Entry 7Z2E (electron microscopy, 3.45 A resolution); this record covers chains A and B of the 3 polymer chains in the assembly.

# Chain A
Molecule: Reverse transcriptase/ribonuclease H
Source organism: Human immunodeficiency virus type 1 BH10
Notes: EC 2.7.7.49, 2.7.7.7, 3.1.26.13, 3.1.13.2
UniProt: P03366 (POL_HV1B1); residues 1-554 here correspond to UniProt positions 600-1153 (UniProt number = residue number + 599)
Amino-acid sequence (556 residues; each row starts with the number of its first residue; numbers below 1 keep their minus sign (Met-1 is residue -1)):
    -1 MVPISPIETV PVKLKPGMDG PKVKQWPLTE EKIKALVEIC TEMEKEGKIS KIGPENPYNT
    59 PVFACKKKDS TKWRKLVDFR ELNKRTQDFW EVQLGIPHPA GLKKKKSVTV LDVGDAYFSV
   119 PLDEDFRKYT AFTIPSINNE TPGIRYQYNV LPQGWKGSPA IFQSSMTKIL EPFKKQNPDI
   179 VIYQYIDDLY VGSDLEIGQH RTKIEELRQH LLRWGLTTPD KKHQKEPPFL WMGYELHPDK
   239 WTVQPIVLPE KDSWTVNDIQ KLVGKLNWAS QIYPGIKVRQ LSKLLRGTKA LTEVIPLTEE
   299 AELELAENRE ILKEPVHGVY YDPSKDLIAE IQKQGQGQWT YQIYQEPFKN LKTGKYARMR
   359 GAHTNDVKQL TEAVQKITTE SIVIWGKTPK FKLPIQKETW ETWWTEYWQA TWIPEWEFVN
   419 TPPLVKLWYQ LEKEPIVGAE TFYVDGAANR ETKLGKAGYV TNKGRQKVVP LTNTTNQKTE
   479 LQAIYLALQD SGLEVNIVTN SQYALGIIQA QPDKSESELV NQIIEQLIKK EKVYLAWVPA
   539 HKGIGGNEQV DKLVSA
Not modelled in the structure: -1, 21-25, 60-69, 134-140
Sequence notes: initiating methionine (-1); expression tag (0); conflict Cys63 (Ile662 in P03366), Ser280 (Cys879 in P03366), Asn498 (Asp1097 in P03366); engineered mutation Ile184 (Met783 in P03366)
Swiss-Prot annotation at these positions:
  - region: Phe227 to His235 (RT 'primer grip')
  - motif: Trp398 to Trp414 (Tryptophan repeat motif)
  - binding site (Mg(2+)): Asp110, Asp185, Asp186, Asp443, Glu478, Asp549
  - site: Trp401 (Essential for RT p66/p51 heterodimerization), Trp414 (Essential for RT p66/p51 heterodimerization), Phe440, Tyr441 (Cleavage)
Ligand contacts: Rilpivirine (T27; 4-{[4-({4-[(E)-2-cyanoethenyl]-2,6-dimethylphenyl}amino)pyrimidin-2-yl]amino}benzonitrile): Pro95, Leu100, Lys101, Lys103, Val106, Val179, Tyr181, Tyr188, Gly190, Phe227, Trp229, Leu234, His235, Pro236, Tyr318
From the paper describing this entry:
  - binding site for the 38-nt DNA strand: Ile184

# Chain B
Molecule: p51 RT
Source organism: Human immunodeficiency virus type 1 BH10
UniProt: P03366 (POL_HV1B1); residues 1-428 here correspond to UniProt positions 600-1027 (UniProt number = residue number + 599)
Amino-acid sequence (428 residues; each row starts with the number of its first residue):
     1 PISPIETVPV KLKPGMDGPK VKQWPLTEEK IKALVEICTE MEKEGKISKI GPENPYNTPV
    61 FAIKKKDSTK WRKLVDFREL NKRTQDFWEV QLGIPHPAGL KKKKSVTVLD VGDAYFSVPL
   121 DEDFRKYTAF TIPSINNKTP GIRYQYNVLP QGWKGSPAIF QSSMTKILEP FKKQNPDIVI
   181 YQYMDDLYVG SDLEIGQHRT KIEELRQHLL RWGLTTPDKK HQKEPPFLWM GYELHPDKWT
   241 VQPIVLPEKD SWTVNDIQKL VGKLNWASQI YPGIKVRQLS KLLRGTKALT EVIPLTEEAE
   301 LELAENREIL KEPVHGVYYD PSKDLIAEIQ KQGQGQWTYQ IYQEPFKNLK TGKYARMRGA
   361 HTNDVKQLTE AVQKITTESI VIWGKTPKFK LPIQKETWET WWTEYWQATW IPEWEFVNTP
   421 PLVKLWYQ
Not modelled in the structure: 1-3, 218-230
Sequence notes: engineered mutation Lys138 (Glu737 in P03366); conflict Ser280 (Cys879 in P03366)
Swiss-Prot annotation at these positions:
  - region: Phe227 to His235 (RT 'primer grip')
  - motif: Trp398 to Trp414 (Tryptophan repeat motif)
  - binding site (Mg(2+)): Asp110, Asp185, Asp186
  - site (Essential for RT p66/p51 heterodimerization): Trp401, Trp414

# Interface between chain A and chain B
Contacting residue pairs (80):
  Val8(A) - Pro52(B)
  Val8(A) - Glu53(B)
  Pro9(A) - Glu53(B)
  Gln85(A) - Glu53(B)  hydrogen bond (side chain-backbone)
  Asp86(A) - Pro55(B)
  Phe87(A) - Pro52(B)
  Phe87(A) - Pro55(B)
  Trp88(A) - Pro52(B)
  Trp88(A) - Asn54(B)
  Trp88(A) - Thr131(B)
  Trp88(A) - Gly141(B)
  Trp88(A) - Arg143(B)
  Val90(A) - Pro140(B)  hydrophobic
  Gly93(A) - Asn137(B)
  Pro95(A) - Asn136(B)
  Pro95(A) - Asn137(B)
  His96(A) - Asn136(B)  hydrogen bond (backbone-side chain)
  Gly99(A) - Asn136(B)
  Leu100(A) - Asn136(B)
  Ser162(A) - Pro52(B)
  Arg358(A) - Gln394(B)  hydrogen bond
  Arg358(A) - Glu396(B)  salt bridge
  Gln373(A) - Gln394(B)  hydrogen bond
  Gln373(A) - Glu396(B)  hydrogen bond
  Gln373(A) - Thr397(B)  hydrogen bond
  Thr377(A) - Thr400(B)
  Ile380(A) - Pro25(B)  hydrophobic
  Ile380(A) - Thr27(B)
  Val381(A) - Pro25(B)  hydrophobic
  Val381(A) - Asn136(B)
  Ile382(A) - Ile135(B)
  Ile382(A) - Asn136(B)
  Trp383(A) - Ile135(B)
  Gly384(A) - Thr27(B)
  Gly384(A) - Glu28(B)  hydrogen bond (backbone-backbone)
  Glu399(A) - His361(B)  salt bridge
  Trp402(A) - Lys331(B)
  Trp402(A) - His361(B)
  Trp402(A) - Asp364(B)
  Tyr405(A) - Lys331(B)
  Trp406(A) - Lys331(B)
  Trp406(A) - Pro392(B)  hydrophobic
  Trp406(A) - Val417(B)
  Trp406(A) - Thr419(B)
  Trp406(A) - Pro420(B)  hydrophobic
  Trp406(A) - Pro421(B)
  Gln407(A) - Lys331(B)
  Gln407(A) - Pro392(B)
  Ala408(A) - Asp364(B)
  Ala408(A) - Pro392(B)  hydrogen bond (backbone-backbone)
  Ala408(A) - Ile393(B)
  Thr409(A) - Asp364(B)
  Trp410(A) - Asn363(B)  hydrogen bond
  Trp410(A) - Val365(B)  hydrophobic
  Trp410(A) - Trp401(B)  hydrophobic
  Trp410(A) - Tyr405(B)
  Pro412(A) - Trp401(B)  hydrophobic
  Pro433(A) - Asn255(B)
  Pro433(A) - Leu289(B)  hydrophobic
  Ile434(A) - Thr290(B)  hydrogen bond (backbone-side chain)
  Val435(A) - Thr290(B)
  Tyr441(A) - Thr286(B)
  Tyr441(A) - Lys287(B)  hydrogen bond (side chain-backbone)
  Asn460(A) - Thr286(B)
  Asn460(A) - Ala288(B)
  Asn494(A) - Leu289(B)
  Gln500(A) - Leu422(B)
  Gln507(A) - Leu422(B)
  Tyr532(A) - Asn255(B)  hydrogen bond
  Val536(A) - Gln258(B)
  Pro537(A) - Asn265(B)
  Lys540(A) - Asn265(B)  hydrogen bond
  Gly541(A) - Ser280(B)
  Ile542(A) - Val261(B)  hydrophobic
  Ile542(A) - Ser280(B)
  Ile542(A) - Leu283(B)  hydrophobic
  Gly543(A) - Leu283(B)  hydrogen bond (backbone-backbone)
  Gly543(A) - Gly285(B)
  Gln547(A) - Arg284(B)
  Gln547(A) - Thr286(B)  hydrogen bond
Also at the interface, not in a pair above, chain A (63 interface residues in all): Ile94, Ala158, Ile159, Thr165, Lys172, Glu370, Thr376, Lys385, Thr386, Thr403, Lys431, Thr439, Thr459, Val496, Gly504, Ala534, Gly544
Also at the interface, not in a pair above, chain B (56 interface residues in all): Leu26, Lys138, Thr139, Lys259, Gly262, Arg277, Gly333, Trp337, Thr362, Leu368, Asn418

# In short
Chain A and chain B form an interface of 63 and 56 residues respectively; the contacts include 15 hydrogen
bonds and 2 salt bridges. Polar contacts include Arg358(A)-Glu396(B), Glu399(A)-His361(B) and
Gln85(A)-Glu53(B). Bound to chain A: Rilpivirine. The paper reports a binding site for the 38-nt DNA strand at
Ile184(A).
Chain A is Reverse transcriptase/ribonuclease H and chain B is p51 RT, both from Human immunodeficiency virus
type 1 BH10; the structure, Cryo-EM structure of NNRTI resistant M184I/E138K mutant HIV-1 reverse
transcriptase with a DNA aptamer in complex ..., was determined by electron microscopy together with 7Z24,
7Z29, 7Z2D, 7Z2G and 7Z2H from the same study.
